7PEZ - chains q and J of the 11 polymer chains in the assembly; structure by electron microscopy, 7.90 A resolution (low resolution: residue-level contacts below are approximate; hydrogen-bond / salt-bridge calls are withheld).

Chain q:
Name: Histone H2A type 1-B/E
From: Homo sapiens
UniProt: P04908 (H2A1B_HUMAN); residues 0-129 here correspond to UniProt positions 1-130 (UniProt number = residue number + 1)
Amino-acid sequence (147 residues; numbered -17 to 129; the number before each row is that of its first residue; numbers below 1 keep their minus sign (His-17 is residue -17)):
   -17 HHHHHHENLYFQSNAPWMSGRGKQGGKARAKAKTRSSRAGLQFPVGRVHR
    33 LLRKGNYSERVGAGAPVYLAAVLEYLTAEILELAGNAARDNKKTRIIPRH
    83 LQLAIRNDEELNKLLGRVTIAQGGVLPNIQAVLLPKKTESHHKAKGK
Not modelled in the structure: -17 to 9, 119-129
Construct notes: expression tag (-17 to -1)
Swiss-Prot annotation at these positions:
  - modified residue: Ser1 (N-acetylserine), Arg3 (Citrulline), Lys5 (N6-(2-hydroxyisobutyryl)lysine), Lys9 (N6-(2-hydroxyisobutyryl)lysine), Lys13 (N6-(beta-hydroxybutyryl)lysine), Lys36 (N6-(2-hydroxyisobutyryl)lysine), Lys74 (N6-(2-hydroxyisobutyryl)lysine), Lys75 (N6-(2-hydroxyisobutyryl)lysine), Lys95 (N6-(2-hydroxyisobutyryl)lysine), Gln104 (N5-methylglutamine), Lys118 (N6-(2-hydroxyisobutyryl)lysine), Lys119 (N6-crotonyllysine), Thr120 (Phosphothreonine), Lys125 (N6-crotonyllysine)
  - cross-link (Glycyl lysine isopeptide (Lys-Gly)): Lys13 (interchain with G-Cter in ubiquitin), Lys15 (interchain with G-Cter in ubiquitin), Lys119 (interchain with G-Cter in ubiquitin)

Chain J:
Molecule: 182-nt DNA strand
From: synthetic construct
Sequence (182 nucleotides; numbered 3 to 184; the number before each row is that of its first residue):
     3 CGGCACTGGAACAGGATGTATATATGTGACACGTGCCTGGAGACTAGGGA
    53 GTAATCCCCTTGGCGGTTAAAACGCGGGGGACAGCGCGTACGTGCGTTTA
   103 AGCGGTGCTAGAGCTGTCTACGACCAATTGAGCGGCCTCGGCACCGGGAT
   153 TCTCCAGGGGATCCGGATGCTCGGGTCCGGCA

How chain q and chain J interact:
Contacting residue pairs - 19 pairs, chain q then chain J:
  Arg11(q) - DA43(J)
  Arg11(q) - DG44(J)
  Ala12(q) - DG44(J)
  Ala12(q) - DA45(J)
  Lys13(q) - DG44(J)
  Lys15(q) - DA43(J)
  Lys15(q) - DG44(J)
  Thr16(q) - DA43(J)
  Arg17(q) - DA43(J)
  Arg20(q) - DG44(J)
  Gly28(q) - DG42(J)
  Gly28(q) - DA43(J)
  Arg29(q) - DG42(J)
  Arg32(q) - DG41(J)
  Arg32(q) - DG42(J)
  Glu41(q) - DG51(J)
  Arg42(q) - DG49(J)
  Arg77(q) - DC32(J)
  Arg77(q) - DA33(J)
Also at the interface, not in a pair above, chain q (15 interface residues in all): Ala14, Ser18

Overview:
15 residues of chain q face 9 of chain J across their interface.
Here chain q is Histone H2A type 1-B/E (Homo sapiens) and chain J is a 182-nt DNA strand (synthetic
construct). Entry 7PEZ (Nucleosome 4 of the 4x177 nucleosome array containing H1) was determined by electron
microscopy together with 7PET, 7PEU, 7PEV, 7PEW, 7PEX, 7PEY and 16 further entries from the same study.
